PDB entry 5VNK | X-ray diffraction, 2.55 A resolution | chains A and B of the 4 polymer chains in the assembly

Chain A:
Molecule: Protein transport protein Sec23A
From: Homo sapiens
UniProtKB: Q15436 (SC23A_HUMAN); numbering as in UniProt (aligned over 1-764)
Sequence (764 residues; numbered 1 to 764; the number before each row is that of its first residue):
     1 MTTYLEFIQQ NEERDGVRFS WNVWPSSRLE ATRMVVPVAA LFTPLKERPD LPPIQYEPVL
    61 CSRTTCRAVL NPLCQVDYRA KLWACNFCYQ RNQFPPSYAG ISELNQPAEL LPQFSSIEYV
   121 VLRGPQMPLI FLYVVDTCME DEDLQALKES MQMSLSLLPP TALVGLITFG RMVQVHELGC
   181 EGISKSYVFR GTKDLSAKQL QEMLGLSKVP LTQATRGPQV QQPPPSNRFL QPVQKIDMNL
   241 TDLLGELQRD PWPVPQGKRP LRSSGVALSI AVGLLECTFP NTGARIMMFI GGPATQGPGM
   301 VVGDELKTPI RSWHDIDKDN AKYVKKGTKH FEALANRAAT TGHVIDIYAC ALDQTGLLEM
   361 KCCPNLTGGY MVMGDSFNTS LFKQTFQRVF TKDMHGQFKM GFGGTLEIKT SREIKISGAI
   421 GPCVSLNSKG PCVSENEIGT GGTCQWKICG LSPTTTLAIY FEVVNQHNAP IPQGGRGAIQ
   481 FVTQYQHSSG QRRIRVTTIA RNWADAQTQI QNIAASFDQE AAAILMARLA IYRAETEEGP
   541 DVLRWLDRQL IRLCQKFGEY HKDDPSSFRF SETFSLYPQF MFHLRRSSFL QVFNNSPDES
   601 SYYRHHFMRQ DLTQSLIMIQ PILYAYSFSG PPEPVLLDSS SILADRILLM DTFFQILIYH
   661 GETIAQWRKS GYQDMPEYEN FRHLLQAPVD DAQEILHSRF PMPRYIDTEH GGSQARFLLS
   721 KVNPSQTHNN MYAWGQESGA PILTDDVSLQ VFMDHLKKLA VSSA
Not modelled in the structure: 1-2, 206-224, 465-474, 538-540, 724-745
Metal / ion sites: Zn2+: Cys66, Cys85, Cys88

Chain B:
Molecule: Protein transport protein Sec24A
From: Homo sapiens
UniProtKB: O95486 (SC24A_HUMAN); numbering as in UniProt (aligned over 346-1093)
Sequence (748 residues; numbered 346 to 1093; the number before each row is that of its first residue):
   346 EGLRVVNLLQ ERNMLPSTPL KPPVPNLHED IQKLNCNPEL FRCTLTSIPQ TQALLNKAKL
   406 PLGLLLHPFK DLVQLPVVTS STIVRCRSCR TYINPFVSFL DQRRWKCNLC YRVNDVPEEF
   466 LYNPLTRVYG EPHRRPEVQN ATIEFMAPSE YMLRPPQPPV YLFVFDVSHN AVETGYLNSV
   526 CQSLLDNLDL LPGNTRTKIG FITFDSTIHF YGLQESLSQP QMLIVSDIED VFIPMPENLL
   586 VNLNESKELV QDLLKTLPQM FTKTLETQSA LGPALQAAFK LMSPTGGRMS VFQTQLPTLG
   646 VGALKPREEP NHRSSAKDIH MTPSTDFYKK LALDCSGQQV AVDLFLLSGQ YSDLASLGCI
   706 SRYSAGSVYY YPSYHHQHNP VQVQKLQKEL QRYLTRKIGF EAVMRIRCTK GLSIHTFHGN
   766 FFVRSTDLLS LPNVNPDAGY AVQMSVEESL TDTQLVSFQS ALLYTSSKGE RRIRVHTLCL
   826 PVVSTLNDVF LGADVQAISG LLANMAVDRS MTASLSDARD ALVNAVIDSL SAYRSSVLSN
   886 QQPGLMVPFS LRLFPLFVLA LLKQKSFQTG TNARLDERIF AMCQVKNQPL VYLMLTTHPS
   946 LYRVDNLSDE GALNISDRTI PQPPILQLSV EKLSRDGAFL MDAGSVLMLW VGKNCTQNFL
  1006 SQVLGVQNYA SIPQPMTDLP ELDTPESARI IAFISWLREQ RPFFPILYVI ADESPMKANF
  1066 LQNMIEDRTE SALSYYEFLL HIQQQVNK
Not modelled in the structure: 465-475, 663-665, 883-887
Sequence notes: conflict Ala1056 (Arg in O95486)
Metal / ion sites: Zn2+: Cys431, Cys434, Cys452, Cys455
UniProt features mapped onto this chain:
  - region: Cys431 to Cys455 (Zinc finger-like)
  - binding site (Zn(2+)): Cys431, Cys434, Cys452, Cys455

How chain A and chain B interact:
Contacting residue pairs (34; chain A residue first):
  Met172(A) with Phe577(B), hydrophobic
  Gln174(A) with Leu568(B)
  Gly182(A) with Gln564(B)
  Ile183(A) with Gln564(B); Pro565(B), hydrophobic; Met567(B), hydrophobic; Met605(B), hydrophobic
  Ser184(A) with Pro565(B); Gln566(B); Met567(B), hydrogen bond (backbone-backbone)
  Lys185(A) with Met567(B)
  Ser186(A) with Met567(B), hydrogen bond (backbone-backbone); Leu568(B); Ile569(B), hydrogen bond (backbone-backbone)
  Tyr187(A) with Ile569(B)
  Val188(A) with Leu568(B), hydrophobic; Ile569(B), hydrogen bond (backbone-backbone); Phe577(B); Pro579(B), hydrophobic
  Phe189(A) with Ser571(B); Phe577(B)
  Arg190(A) with Asp575(B), salt bridge; Val576(B); Phe577(B)
  Lys193(A) with Asp572(B), salt bridge; Asp575(B), salt bridge
  Met203(A) with Ser571(B)
  Glu246(A) with Leu562(B); Ser563(B), hydrogen bond
  Gln248(A) with Gln559(B), hydrogen bond; Leu562(B)
  Pro251(A) with Pro581(B)
  Trp252(A) with Pro579(B); Pro581(B)
Other interface residues (no listed pair), chain B (24 interface residues in all): Tyr556, Ser561, Val570, Ile578, Met580, Leu598, Thr601

In short:
17 residues of chain A face 24 of chain B across their interface, with 6 hydrogen bonds and 3 salt bridges.
Polar pairs include Arg190(A)-Asp575(B), Lys193(A)-Asp572(B) and Lys193(A)-Asp575(B). Cys66(A), Cys85(A) and
Cys88(A) coordinate Zn2+. UniProt lists 4 Zn2+-binding residues on chain B.
Here chain A is Protein transport protein Sec23A and chain B is Protein transport protein Sec24A, both from
Homo sapiens. Entry 5VNK (Crystal structure of Sec23a/Sec24a/Sec22 complexed with a C-terminal LL sorting
motif) was determined by X-ray diffraction, deposited together with 5VNE, 5VNF, 5VNG, 5VNH, 5VNI, 5VNJ and 4
further entries.
